6P1K - chains G and H of the 6 polymer chains in the assembly; structure by electron microscopy, 4.05 A resolution (low resolution: residue-level contacts below are approximate; hydrogen-bond / salt-bridge calls are withheld).

Chain G (and H):
Name: DNA-directed RNA polymerase subunit alpha
Organism: Escherichia coli
Notes: EC 2.7.7.6; chain H of this document is another copy of the same molecule, construct and numbering; everything in this record applies to it too
Reference sequence: P0A7Z4 (RPOA_ECOLI); residues 1-329 here = UniProt positions 1-329
Chain sequence (329 residues; row label = number of the first residue in the row):
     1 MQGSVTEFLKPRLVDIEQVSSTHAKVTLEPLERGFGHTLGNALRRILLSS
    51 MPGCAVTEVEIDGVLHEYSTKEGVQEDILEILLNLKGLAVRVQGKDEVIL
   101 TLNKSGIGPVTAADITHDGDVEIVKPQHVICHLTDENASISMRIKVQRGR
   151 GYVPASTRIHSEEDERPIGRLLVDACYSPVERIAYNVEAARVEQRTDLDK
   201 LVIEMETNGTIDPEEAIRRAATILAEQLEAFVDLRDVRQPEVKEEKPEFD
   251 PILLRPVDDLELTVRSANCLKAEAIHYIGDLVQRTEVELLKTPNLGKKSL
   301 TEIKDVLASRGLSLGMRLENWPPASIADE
Unresolved in the structure: 1-7, 236-329 (chain H: 1-5, 159-170, 235-329)
UniProt features mapped onto this chain:
  - region: Glu-162 to Glu-165 (Required for interaction with Crp at class II promoters)
  - modified residue: Arg-265 (ADP-ribosylarginine), Lys-297 (N6-acetyllysine), Lys-298 (N6-acetyllysine)
  - mutagenesis: Arg-45 (R45C: In rpoA112; temperature-sensitive, blocks RNA polymerase assembly), Glu-162 to Glu-165 (5-fold decrease in CRP-class II promoter-dependent transcription), Glu-165 (E165K: 5-fold decrease in CRP-class II promoter-dependent transcription), Arg-191 (R191C: In rpoA101; temperature-sensitive)

Chain G / chain H interface:
Pairs across the interface (43; chain G residue first):
  Phe-8(G) / Arg-150(H)
  Phe-8(G) / Gln-227(H)
  Leu-9(G) / Gln-227(H)
  Lys-10(G) / Glu-226(H)
  Pro-11(G) / Gln-227(H)
  Pro-11(G) / Ala-230(H)
  Leu-13(G) / Phe-231(H)
  Leu-28(G) / Phe-231(H)
  Glu-32(G) / Gln-227(H)
  Phe-35(G) / Ile-46(H)
  Phe-35(G) / Ser-50(H)
  Phe-35(G) / Gln-227(H)
  Thr-38(G) / Ala-42(H)
  Thr-38(G) / Arg-45(H)
  Thr-38(G) / Ile-46(H)
  Asn-41(G) / Asn-41(H)
  Arg-45(G) / His-37(H)
  Arg-45(G) / Thr-38(H)
  Ile-46(G) / Phe-35(H)
  Ser-50(G) / Phe-8(H)
  Arg-150(G) / Thr-6(H)
  Arg-150(G) / Phe-8(H)
  Arg-218(G) / Phe-231(H)
  Ala-221(G) / Phe-231(H)
  Ile-223(G) / Phe-8(H)
  Leu-224(G) / Leu-228(H)
  Glu-226(G) / Glu-7(H)
  Gln-227(G) / Phe-8(H)
  Gln-227(G) / Leu-9(H)
  Gln-227(G) / Leu-31(H)
  Gln-227(G) / Phe-35(H)
  Gln-227(G) / Leu-39(H)
  Leu-228(G) / Leu-39(H)
  Leu-228(G) / Ala-221(H)
  Leu-228(G) / Leu-224(H)
  Leu-228(G) / Ala-225(H)
  Ala-230(G) / Pro-11(H)
  Phe-231(G) / Leu-28(H)
  Phe-231(G) / Leu-39(H)
  Phe-231(G) / Ala-221(H)
  Leu-234(G) / Leu-13(H)
  Leu-234(G) / Glu-214(H)
  Arg-235(G) / Leu-13(H)
Interface residues without a listed pair, chain G (31 interface residues in all): Arg-12, Arg-33, Leu-39, Ala-42, Thr-222, Val-232
Interface residues without a listed pair, chain H (35 interface residues in all): Ile-16, Gly-34, Leu-43, Ile-217, Arg-218, Glu-229, Val-232, Asp-233

In short:
31 residues of chain G and 35 residues of chain H are in contact. From UniProt: 6 mutagenesis sites on chain
G.
Both chains are DNA-directed RNA polymerase subunit alpha (Escherichia coli). Entry 6P1K (Cryo-EM structure of
Escherichia coli sigma70 bound RNAP polymerase holoenzyme) was determined by electron microscopy together with
6N57, 6N58 and 6OUL from the same study.
